PDB entry 4C0O | X-ray diffraction, 2.56 A resolution | chains A and C

[Chain A]
Molecule: Transportin-3
Source organism: Homo sapiens
Reference sequence: Q9Y5L0 (TNPO3_HUMAN); numbering as in UniProt (aligned over 1-923)
Amino-acid sequence (923 residues; numbered 1 to 923; the number before each row is that of its first residue):
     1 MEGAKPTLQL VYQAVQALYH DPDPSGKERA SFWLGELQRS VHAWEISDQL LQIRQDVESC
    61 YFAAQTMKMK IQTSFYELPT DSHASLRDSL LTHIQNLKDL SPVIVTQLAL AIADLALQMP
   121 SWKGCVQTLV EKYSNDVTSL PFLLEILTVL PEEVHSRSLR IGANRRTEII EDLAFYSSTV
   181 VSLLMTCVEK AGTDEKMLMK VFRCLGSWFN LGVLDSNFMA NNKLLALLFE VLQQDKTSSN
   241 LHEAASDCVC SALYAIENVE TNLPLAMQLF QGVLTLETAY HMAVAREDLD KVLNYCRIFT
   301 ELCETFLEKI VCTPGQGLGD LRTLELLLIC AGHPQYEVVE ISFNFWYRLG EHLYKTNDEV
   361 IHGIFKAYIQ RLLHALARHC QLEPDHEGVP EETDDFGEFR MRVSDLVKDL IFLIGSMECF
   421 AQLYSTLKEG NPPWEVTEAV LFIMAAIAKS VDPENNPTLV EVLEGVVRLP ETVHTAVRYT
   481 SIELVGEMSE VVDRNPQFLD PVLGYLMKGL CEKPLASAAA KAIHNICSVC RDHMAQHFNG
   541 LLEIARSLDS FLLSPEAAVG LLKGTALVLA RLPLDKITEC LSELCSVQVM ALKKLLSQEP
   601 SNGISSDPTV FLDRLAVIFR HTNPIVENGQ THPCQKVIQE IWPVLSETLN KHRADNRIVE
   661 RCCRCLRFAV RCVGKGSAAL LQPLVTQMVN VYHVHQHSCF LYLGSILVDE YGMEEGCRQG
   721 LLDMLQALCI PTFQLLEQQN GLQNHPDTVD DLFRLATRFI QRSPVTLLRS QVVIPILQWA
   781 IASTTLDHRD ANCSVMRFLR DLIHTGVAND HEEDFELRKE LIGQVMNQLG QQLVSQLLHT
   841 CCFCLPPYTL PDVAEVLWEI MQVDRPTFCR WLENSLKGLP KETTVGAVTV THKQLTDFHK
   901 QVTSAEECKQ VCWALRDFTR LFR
Unresolved in the structure: 1-2, 599-604, 627-631, 881-888, 923
UniProt features mapped onto this chain:
  - modified residue: Met1 (N-acetylmethionine), Ser74 (Phosphoserine), Thr896 (Phosphothreonine)
Reported in the primary citation:
  - mutagenesis - R620A/E660A/R664A/R667A/R671A/Y702A/D750A/D751A/R758A: unchanged binding to RanGTP
  - mutagenesis - R620A/E660A/R664A/R667A/R671A/Y702A/D750A/D751A/R758A: abolished binding to Serine/arginine-rich splicing factor 1 (chain C)
  - mutagenesis - R620A/E660A/R664A/R667A/R671A/Y702A/D750A/D751A/R758A: abolished co-localization with Serine/arginine-rich splicing factor 1 (chain C)
  - mutagenesis - D750R/D751R: unchanged binding to Serine/arginine-rich splicing factor 1 (chain C)
  - mutagenesis - R671E: increased binding to CPSF6
  - mutagenesis - R664E, R667E: unchanged binding to CPSF6

[Chain C]
Molecule: Serine/arginine-rich splicing factor 1
Source organism: Homo sapiens
Notes: fragment: residues 106-230 (second rrm domain and rs domain)
Reference sequence: Q07955 (SRSF1_HUMAN); residue numbers follow UniProt; this construct covers 106-230
Amino-acid sequence (125 residues; numbered 106 to 230; the number before each row is that of its first residue):
   106 GAPRGRYGPP SRRSENRVVV SGLPPSGSWQ DLKDHMREAG DVCYADVYRD GTGVVEFVRK
   166 EDMTYAVRKL DNTKFRSHEG ETAYIRVKVD GPRSPSYGRS RSRSRSRSRS RSRSNSRSRS
   226 YSPRR
Unresolved in the structure: 106-115, 212-230
Modified positions: Ser201 (phosphoserine; SEP); Ser207 (phosphoserine; SEP); Ser209 (phosphoserine; SEP)
UniProt features mapped onto this chain:
  - modified residue: Arg109 (Asymmetric dimethylarginine), Arg111 (Omega-N-methylarginine), Ser133 (Phosphoserine), Lys179 (N6-acetyllysine), Ser199 (Phosphoserine), Ser201 (Phosphoserine), Tyr202 (Phosphotyrosine), Ser205 (Phosphoserine), Ser207 (Phosphoserine), Ser209 (Phosphoserine)
Reported in the primary citation:
  - post-translational modification sites: Ser207, Ser209

[How chain A and chain C interact]
Pairs across the interface (73; chain A residue first):
  His155(A) - Asp139(C)  salt bridge
  Arg157(A) - Arg142(C)  hydrogen bond (side chain-backbone)
  Arg157(A) - Gly145(C)  hydrogen bond (side chain-backbone)
  Arg157(A) - Asp146(C)  salt bridge
  Arg160(A) - Glu143(C)  hydrogen bond (side chain-backbone)
  Thr167(A) - Arg181(C)
  Tyr254(A) - Gln135(C)  hydrogen bond (backbone-side chain)
  Tyr254(A) - Lys138(C)
  Ile256(A) - Gln135(C)
  Glu257(A) - Gln135(C)
  Glu257(A) - His183(C)  salt bridge
  Glu304(A) - Trp134(C)
  Glu340(A) - Ser116(C)  hydrogen bond (backbone-side chain)
  Ile341(A) - Ser116(C)  hydrogen bond (backbone-side chain)
  Asn344(A) - Ser116(C)
  Asn344(A) - Arg117(C)  hydrogen bond (side chain-backbone)
  Asn344(A) - Arg118(C)
  Asn344(A) - Cys148(C)  hydrogen bond (side chain-backbone)
  Asn344(A) - Tyr149(C)
  Tyr347(A) - Arg118(C)
  Arg348(A) - Trp134(C)
  Arg348(A) - Tyr149(C)
  Arg348(A) - Asp151(C)  salt bridge
  Glu351(A) - Tyr153(C)
  His352(A) - Asp151(C)  salt bridge
  His352(A) - Val152(C)
  Lys355(A) - Tyr153(C)
  Arg620(A) - Ser207(C)
  Asn656(A) - Arg204(C)  hydrogen bond
  Glu660(A) - Arg208(C)  salt bridge
  Arg664(A) - Ser207(C)
  Arg667(A) - Ser207(C)
  Arg671(A) - Ser209(C)
  Cys699(A) - Arg208(C)
  Tyr702(A) - Ser207(C)
  Tyr702(A) - Arg208(C)
  Tyr702(A) - Ser209(C)  hydrogen bond (side chain-backbone)
  Ile706(A) - Ser209(C)
  Gln743(A) - Tyr202(C)  hydrogen bond (backbone-side chain)
  Pro746(A) - Tyr202(C)  hydrophobic
  Asp747(A) - Arg206(C)
  Asp750(A) - Arg206(C)  salt bridge
  Asp751(A) - Arg206(C)  salt bridge
  Asp751(A) - Arg208(C)  salt bridge
  Arg754(A) - Arg208(C)
  Arg754(A) - Ser209(C)  hydrogen bond (side chain-backbone)
  Arg758(A) - Ser209(C)
  Asp787(A) - Arg173(C)  salt bridge
  Asp787(A) - Ser201(C)
  Asp787(A) - Tyr202(C)
  His788(A) - Ser201(C)
  His788(A) - Tyr202(C)  hydrogen bond (side chain-backbone)
  Arg789(A) - Val172(C)
  Arg789(A) - Arg198(C)
  Arg789(A) - Ser201(C)
  Asp790(A) - Arg198(C)  salt bridge
  Asp790(A) - Pro200(C)
  Asp790(A) - Ser201(C)  hydrogen bond (side chain-backbone)
  Asp790(A) - Arg210(C)  salt bridge
  Cys793(A) - Arg198(C)
  Arg797(A) - Ser211(C)
  Pro846(A) - Arg173(C)
  Pro847(A) - Arg173(C)
  Pro847(A) - Asp176(C)
  Tyr848(A) - Val172(C)  hydrophobic
  Tyr848(A) - Arg173(C)  hydrogen bond
  Tyr848(A) - Ser201(C)
  Arg916(A) - Asp176(C)  salt bridge
  Arg916(A) - Asn177(C)  hydrogen bond
  Arg916(A) - Ile190(C)
  Arg916(A) - Arg191(C)
  Arg920(A) - Asn177(C)  hydrogen bond
  Arg920(A) - Tyr189(C)
Also at the interface, not in a pair above, chain A (50 interface residues in all): Phe343, Thr356, Arg661, Phe668, Ser698, Leu786, Thr919
Also at the interface, not in a pair above, chain C (39 interface residues in all): Ser133, Ala150, Arg154
The authors on this interface:
  - specific contacts: Arg620(A)-Ser207(C), Glu660(A)-Arg208(C), Arg661(A)-Ser207(C), Arg664(A)-Ser207(C), Arg667(A)-Ser207(C), Arg667(A)-Ser209(C), Arg671(A)-Ser209(C), Tyr702(A)-Arg208(C) (hydrophobic contact), Tyr702(A)-Ser209(C) (hydrogen bond), Asp750(A)-Arg206(C), Asp751(A)-Arg208(C), Arg754(A)-Ser209(C), Arg758(A)-Ser209(C), Asp790(A)-Arg210(C)
  - interface residues, chain C: Arg204(C)

[Overview]
Chain A and chain C form an interface of 50 and 39 residues respectively, with 17 hydrogen bonds and 13 salt
bridges. Among the polar pairs are His155(A)-Asp139(C), Arg157(A)-Asp146(C) and Glu257(A)-His183(C). The paper
describes contacts between Arg620(A) and Ser207(C), Glu660(A) and Arg208(C) and Arg661(A) and Ser207(C) among
others; a hydrophobic contact between Tyr702(A) and Arg208(C); a hydrogen bond between Tyr702(A) and
Ser209(C). From the paper: R620A/E660A/R664A/R667A/R671A/Y702A/D750A/D751A/R758A of chain A abolish binding to
Serine/arginine-rich splicing factor 1 (chain C); the interface residue Arg204(C); 5 substitutions were tested
in all.
Chain A is Transportin-3 and chain C is Serine/arginine-rich splicing factor 1, both from Homo sapiens; the
structure, Transportin 3 in complex with phosphorylated ASF/SF2, was determined by X-ray diffraction (same
publication as 4C0P and 4C0Q).
